3U3F - chains A and I of the 3 polymer chains in the assembly; structure by X-ray diffraction, 3.10 A resolution.

== Chain A ==
Protein: Protein-tyrosine kinase 2-beta
Organism: Homo sapiens
Notes: EC 2.7.10.2
Reference sequence: Q14289 (FAK2_HUMAN); residue numbers follow UniProt; this construct covers 871-1005
Sequence (139 residues; each row starts with the number of its first residue):
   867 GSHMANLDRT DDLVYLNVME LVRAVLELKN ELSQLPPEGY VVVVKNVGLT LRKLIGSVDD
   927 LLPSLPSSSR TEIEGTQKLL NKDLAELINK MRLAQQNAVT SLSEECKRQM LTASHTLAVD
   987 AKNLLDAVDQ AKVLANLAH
Disordered / not traced: 867-875
Construct notes: expression tag (867-870); engineered mutation Ser899 (Cys in Q14289)
UniProt features mapped onto this chain:
  - modified residue: Tyr881 (Phosphotyrosine)
  - mutagenesis: Tyr881 (Y881F: Loss of phosphorylation site. Strongly reduced interaction with GRB2)
Reported in the primary citation:
  - specificity-determining residues: Thr937, Gly941 (proposed by the authors, not directly observed)

== Chain I ==
Protein: Paxillin LD2 peptide
Reference sequence: P49023 (PAXI_HUMAN); residues 262-278 here correspond to UniProt positions 261-277 (UniProt number = residue number - 1)
Sequence (17 residues; each row starts with the number of its first residue):
   262 SATRELDELM ASLSDFK
Disordered / not traced: 262-265, 276-278
UniProt features mapped onto this chain:
  - motif: Glu266 to Phe277 (LD motif 4)
  - modified residue (Phosphoserine): Ser262, Ser273

== Interface between chain A and chain I ==
Residue-residue contacts (12; chain A residue first):
  Tyr881(A) with Leu267(I)
  Met885(A) with Leu267(I), hydrophobic; Leu270(I), hydrophobic
  Arg889(A) with Leu270(I)
  Leu892(A) with Leu270(I); Ser273(I); Leu274(I), hydrophobic
  Lys895(A) with Leu274(I)
  His981(A) with Leu274(I)
  Lys988(A) with Leu267(I); Met271(I)
  Leu991(A) with Leu267(I), hydrophobic
Interface residues without a listed pair, chain A (10 interface residues in all): Val884, Val888
Interface residues without a listed pair, chain I (7 interface residues in all): Glu266, Ser275

== In short ==
Chain A and chain I form an interface of 10 and 7 residues respectively. UniProt lists one mutagenesis site on
chain A. The paper reports specificity determinants Thr937(A) and Gly941(A).
Chain A is Protein-tyrosine kinase 2-beta (Homo sapiens) and chain I is Paxillin LD2 peptide; the structure,
Structural basis for the interaction of Pyk2 PAT domain with paxillin LD motifs, was determined by X-ray
diffraction, deposited together with 4R32.
